PDB entry 6XN3 | electron microscopy, 3.00 A resolution | chains A and T of the 12 polymer chains in the assembly

# Chain A
Molecule: CRISPR-associated protein Cas10
Organism: Lactococcus lactis subsp. lactis
UniProt: L0CEJ3 (L0CEJ3_LACLL); residues 1-756 here = UniProt positions 1-756
Sequence (756 residues; numbered 1 to 756; the number before each row is that of its first residue):
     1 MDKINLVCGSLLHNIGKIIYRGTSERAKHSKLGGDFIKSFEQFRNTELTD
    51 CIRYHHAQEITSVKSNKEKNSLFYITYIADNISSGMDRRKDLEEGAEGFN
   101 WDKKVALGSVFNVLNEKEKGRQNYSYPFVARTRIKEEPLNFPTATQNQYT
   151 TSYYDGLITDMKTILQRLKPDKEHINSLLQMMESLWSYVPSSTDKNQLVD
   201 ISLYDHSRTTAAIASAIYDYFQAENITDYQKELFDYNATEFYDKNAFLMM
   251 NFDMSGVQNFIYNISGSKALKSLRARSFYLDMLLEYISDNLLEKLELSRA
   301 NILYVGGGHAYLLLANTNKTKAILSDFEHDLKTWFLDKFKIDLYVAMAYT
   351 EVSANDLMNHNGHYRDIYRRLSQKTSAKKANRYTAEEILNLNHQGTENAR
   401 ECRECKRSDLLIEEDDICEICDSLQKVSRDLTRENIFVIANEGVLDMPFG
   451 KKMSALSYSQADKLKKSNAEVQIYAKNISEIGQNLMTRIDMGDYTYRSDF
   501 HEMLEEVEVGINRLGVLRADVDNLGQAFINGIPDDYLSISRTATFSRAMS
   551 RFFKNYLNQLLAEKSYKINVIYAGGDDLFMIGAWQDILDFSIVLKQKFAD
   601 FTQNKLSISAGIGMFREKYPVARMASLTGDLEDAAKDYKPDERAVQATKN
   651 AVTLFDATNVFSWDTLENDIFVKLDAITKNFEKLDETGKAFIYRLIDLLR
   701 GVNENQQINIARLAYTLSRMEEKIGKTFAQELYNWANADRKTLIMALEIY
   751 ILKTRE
Not modelled in the structure: 131-136, 639-647
Sequence notes: conflict Asn-14 (Asp in L0CEJ3)
From the paper describing this entry:
  - catalytic residues: Tyr-693
  - mutagenesis - Y693A: decreased catalytic activity
  - catalytic residues: His-13, Asp-80, His-206 (by similarity / conservation)

# Chain T
Molecule: target RNA
Organism: Lactococcus lactis subsp. lactis
Sequence (34 nucleotides; numbered 5 to 38; the number before each row is that of its first residue):
     5 AGGAGUUGAAGCUUGGUUCAAAGAACGUAUCAAG

# Interface between chain A and chain T
Residue-residue contacts - 39 pairs, chain A then chain T:
  Ser-267(A) / A36(T)  phosphate contact
  Ser-267(A) / A37(T)  phosphate contact
  Lys-268(A) / A37(T)  phosphate contact
  Ala-269(A) / A37(T)  hydrogen bond to the phosphate
  Leu-270(A) / A37(T)  hydrogen bond to the phosphate
  Leu-270(A) / G38(T)  phosphate contact
  Lys-271(A) / G38(T)  salt bridge to the phosphate
  Arg-429(A) / G38(T)  hydrogen bond to the phosphate
  Ser-498(A) / A37(T)  sugar contact
  Ser-498(A) / G38(T)  sugar contact
  Asp-499(A) / A37(T)  sugar contact
  Asp-499(A) / G38(T)  sugar contact
  Phe-500(A) / A37(T)  hydrogen bond to the sugar
  Arg-513(A) / G31(T)  salt bridge to the phosphate
  Arg-616(A) / C35(T)  base contact
  Lys-618(A) / A33(T)  salt bridge to the phosphate
  Lys-618(A) / U34(T)  salt bridge to the phosphate
  Lys-618(A) / C35(T)  hydrogen bond to the base
  Lys-618(A) / A36(T)  base contact
  Tyr-619(A) / A36(T)  hydrogen bond to the sugar
  Pro-620(A) / C35(T)  sugar contact
  Pro-620(A) / A36(T)  sugar contact
  Val-621(A) / A36(T)  hydrogen bond to the sugar
  Val-621(A) / A37(T)  sugar contact
  Thr-687(A) / A26(T)  phosphate contact
  Gly-688(A) / G27(T)  phosphate contact
  Lys-689(A) / G27(T)  hydrogen bond to the phosphate
  Lys-689(A) / A28(T)  salt bridge to the phosphate
  Tyr-693(A) / A29(T)  stacking on the base
  Arg-694(A) / A25(T)  salt bridge to the phosphate
  Arg-694(A) / A26(T)  salt bridge to the phosphate
  Tyr-715(A) / C23(T)  sugar contact
  Tyr-715(A) / A24(T)  hydrogen bond to the phosphate
  Arg-719(A) / C23(T)  salt bridge to the phosphate
  Arg-719(A) / A24(T)  salt bridge to the phosphate
  Arg-719(A) / A25(T)  salt bridge to the phosphate
  Met-720(A) / A26(T)  phosphate contact
  Arg-755(A) / A29(T)  salt bridge to the phosphate
  Arg-755(A) / C30(T)  salt bridge to the phosphate
Other interface residues (no listed pair), chain A (30 interface residues in all): Gly-266, Ile-511, Asn-512, Glu-686, Ala-690, Phe-691
Other interface residues (no listed pair), chain T (16 interface residues in all): U32

# In short
30 residues of chain A face 16 of chain T across their interface, with 9 hydrogen bonds, 12 salt bridges and 1
aromatic stacking contact. Among the polar pairs are Lys-618(A)/C35(T), Phe-500(A)/A37(T) and
Tyr-619(A)/A36(T). The paper reports catalytic residues Tyr-693(A), His-13(A) and Asp-80(A) among others;
Y693A of chain A reduces catalytic activity.
Here chain A is CRISPR-associated protein Cas10 and chain T is target RNA, both from Lactococcus lactis subsp.
lactis. Entry 6XN3 (Structure of the Lactococcus lactis Csm CTR_4:3 CRISPR-Cas Complex) was determined by
electron microscopy (same publication as 6XN4, 6XN5 and 6XN7).
